Entry 4S1K (X-ray diffraction, 2.20 A resolution); this record covers chain A.

# Chain A
Molecule: Polyhedrin
Organism: Uranotaenia sapphirina cypovirus
UniProtKB: Q5EK29 (Q5EK29_9REOV); numbering as in UniProt (aligned over 1-237)
Sequence (237 residues; each row starts with the number of its first residue):
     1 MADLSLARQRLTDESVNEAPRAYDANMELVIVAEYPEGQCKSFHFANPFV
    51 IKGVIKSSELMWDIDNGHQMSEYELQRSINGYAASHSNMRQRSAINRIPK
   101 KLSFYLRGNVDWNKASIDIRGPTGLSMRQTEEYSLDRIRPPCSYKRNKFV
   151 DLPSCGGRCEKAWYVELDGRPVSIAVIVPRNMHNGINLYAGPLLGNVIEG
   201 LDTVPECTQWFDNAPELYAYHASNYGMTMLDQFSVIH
Unresolved in the structure: 1
Small-molecule neighbours: ATP (adenosine-5'-triphosphate): D151, L152, P153, S154, C155, G156, G157, R158, C159, L230, S234, V235, I236
Reported in the primary citation:
  - conformationally variable residues: C142, C155

# Summary
Chain A binds ATP. The paper reports conformational variability at C142 and C155.
Chain A is Polyhedrin (Uranotaenia sapphirina cypovirus); the structure, Structure of Uranotaenia sapphirina
cypovirus (CPV17) polyhedrin at 100 K, was determined by X-ray diffraction, deposited together with 4S1L.
